Entry 8OJ4 (electron microscopy, 4.35 A resolution (low resolution: residue-level contacts below are approximate; hydrogen-bond / salt-bridge calls are withheld)); this record covers chains H and E of the 7 polymer chains in the assembly.

[Chain H]
Protein: Intermembrane phospholipid transport system binding protein MlaC
Organism: Escherichia coli
Reference sequence: P0ADV7 (MLAC_ECOLI); residue numbers follow UniProt; this construct covers 1-211
Amino-acid sequence (211 residues; row label = number of the first residue in the row):
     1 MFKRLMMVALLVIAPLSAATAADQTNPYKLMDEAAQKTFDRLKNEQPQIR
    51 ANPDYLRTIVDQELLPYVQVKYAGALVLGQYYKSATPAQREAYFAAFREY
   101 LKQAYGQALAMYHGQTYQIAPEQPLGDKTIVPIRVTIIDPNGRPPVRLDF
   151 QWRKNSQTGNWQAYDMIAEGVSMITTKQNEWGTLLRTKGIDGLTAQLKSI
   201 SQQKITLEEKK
Not modelled in the structure: 1-23, 209-211
From the paper describing this entry:
  - mutagenesis - L76R: decreased growth in response to SDS/EDTA
  - mutagenesis - Q80E: abolished growth in response to SDS/EDTA
  - mutagenesis - E169Q, E180A: unchanged growth

[Chain E]
Protein: Intermembrane phospholipid transport system binding protein MlaD
Organism: Escherichia coli
Reference sequence: P64604 (MLAD_ECOLI); numbering as in UniProt (aligned over 1-183)
Amino-acid sequence (183 residues; each row starts with the number of its first residue):
     1 MQTKKNEIWVGIFLLAALLAALFVCLKAANVTSIRTEPTYTLYATFDNIG
    51 GLKARSPVSIGGVVVGRVADITLDPKTYLPRVTLEIEQRYNHIPDTSSLS
   101 IRTSGLLGEQYLALNVGFEDPELGTAILKDGDTIQDTKSAMVLEDLIGQF
   151 LYGSKGDDNKNSGDAPAAAPGNNETTEPVGTTK
Not modelled in the structure: 1-34, 153-183
From the paper describing this entry:
  - mutagenesis - F118E, E119K, D120K, Q149C/L151C, L151C: abolished growth in response to SDS/EDTA
  - mutagenesis - E122K: unchanged growth
  - mutagenesis - Q149C: unchanged growth in response to SDS/EDTA

[How chain H and chain E interact]
Pairs across the interface (14):
  Ala75(H) - Phe118(E)
  Gly79(H) - Phe118(E)
  Tyr82(H) - Asp120(E)
  Lys128(H) - Gln135(E)
  Arg143(H) - Gln149(E)
  Arg143(H) - Tyr152(E)
  Pro144(H) - Gln149(E)
  Pro144(H) - Tyr152(E)
  Pro145(H) - Gln149(E)
  Glu169(H) - Asp145(E)
  Gly170(H) - Met141(E)
  Ser172(H) - Lys138(E)
  Thr175(H) - Lys138(E)
  Gln178(H) - Val116(E)
Also at the interface, not in a pair above, chain H (20 interface residues in all): Tyr72, Leu76, Gln80, Ile130, Gln151, Arg153, Ser156, Val171
Also at the interface, not in a pair above, chain E (15 interface residues in all): Thr96, Asn115, Gly117, Glu122, Leu123, Asp136
From the paper, about this interface:
  - pairs named by the authors: Ala75(H)-Phe118(E) (hydrophobic contact), Leu78(H)-Phe118(E) (hydrophobic contact), Asn141(H)-Gln149(E), Asn141(H)-Tyr152(E), Gly170(H)-Met141(E), Ser172(H)-Lys138(E)
  - interface residues, chain H: Glu169(H)
  - interface residues, chain E: Gln149(E), Tyr152(E)

[Summary]
The interface between chain H and chain E involves 20 residues on one side and 15 on the other. The authors
report hydrophobic contacts between Ala75(H) and Phe118(E) and Leu78(H) and Phe118(E); contacts between
Asn141(H) and Gln149(E), Asn141(H) and Tyr152(E) and Gly170(H) and Met141(E) among others. The paper reports
that F118E, E119K and D120K of chain E, among others, abolish growth in response to SDS/EDTA; interface
residues Glu169(H) and Gln149(E) among others; 11 substitutions were tested in all.
Here chain H is Intermembrane phospholipid transport system binding protein MlaC and chain E is Intermembrane
phospholipid transport system binding protein MlaD, both from Escherichia coli. Entry 8OJ4 (Structure of the
MlaCD complex (1:6 stoichiometry)) was determined by electron microscopy (same publication as 8OJG).
